PDB entry 3OJ2 | X-ray diffraction, 2.20 A resolution | chains A and C

== Chain A ==
Molecule: Heparin-binding growth factor 1
Source organism: Homo sapiens
UniProtKB: P05230 (FGF1_HUMAN); residue numbers follow UniProt; this construct covers 1-155
Chain sequence (155 residues; each row starts with the number of its first residue):
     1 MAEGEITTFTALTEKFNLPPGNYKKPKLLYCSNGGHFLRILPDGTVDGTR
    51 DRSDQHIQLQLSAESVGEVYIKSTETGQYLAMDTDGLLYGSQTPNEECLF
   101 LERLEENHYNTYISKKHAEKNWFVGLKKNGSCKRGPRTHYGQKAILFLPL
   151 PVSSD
Unresolved in the structure: 1-18, 154-155
UniProt features mapped onto this chain:
  - region: Lys127 to Lys143 (Heparin-binding)
  - motif: Lys24 to Lys27 (Nuclear localization signal)
  - binding site (heparin): Asn33
  - modified residue: Ala2 (N-acetylalanine)

== Chain C ==
Molecule: Fibroblast growth factor receptor 2
Source organism: Homo sapiens
Notes: EC 2.7.10.1
UniProtKB: P21802 (FGFR2_HUMAN); residues 140-313 carry their UniProt numbers (174 of 230 residues fall inside the UniProt entry; the rest is not from it)
Chain sequence (231 residues; each row starts with the number of its first residue):
   139 MAEDFVSENSNNKRAPYWTNTEKMEKRLHAVPAFNTVKFRCPAGGNPMPT
   189 MRWLKNGKEFKQEHRIGGYKVRNQHWSLIMESVVPSDKGNYTCVVENEYG
   239 SINHTYHLDVVERSPHRPILQAGLPANASTVVGGDVEFVCKVYSDAQPHI
   289 QWIKHVEKNGSKYGPDGLPYLKVLKHSGINSSNAEVLALFNVTEADAGEY
   339 ICKVSNYIGQANQSAWLTVLPKQQAPGREKE
Unresolved in the structure: 139-150, 360-369
Sequence notes: initiating methionine (139); engineered mutation Phe172 (Ala in P21802)
Cystine bridges: Cys179-Cys231, Cys278-Cys340
UniProt features mapped onto this chain:
  - region: Lys161 to Arg178 (Heparin-binding)
  - glycosylation (N-linked (GlcNAc...) asparagine): Asn228, Asn241, Asn265, Asn297

== Chain A / chain C interface ==
Contacting residue pairs - 61 pairs, chain A then chain C:
  Pro19(A) - Tyr281(C)
  Pro20(A) - Val280(C)
  Pro20(A) - Tyr281(C)
  Gly21(A) - Val280(C)  hydrogen bond (backbone-backbone)
  Tyr23(A) - Val280(C)
  Tyr23(A) - Ser282(C)
  Tyr23(A) - Gln285(C)
  Tyr23(A) - Pro286(C)  hydrophobic
  Tyr23(A) - Ile288(C)
  Tyr23(A) - Glu323(C)  hydrogen bond
  Lys24(A) - Glu323(C)  salt bridge
  Tyr30(A) - Lys164(C)
  Tyr30(A) - Leu166(C)  hydrogen bond (side chain-backbone)
  Tyr30(A) - His167(C)
  Tyr30(A) - Ala168(C)  hydrogen bond (side chain-backbone)
  Ser32(A) - Lys164(C)  hydrogen bond (backbone-side chain)
  Gly34(A) - Lys164(C)
  Gly35(A) - Leu166(C)
  Phe37(A) - Leu166(C)  hydrophobic
  Arg50(A) - Glu163(C)
  Arg50(A) - Arg165(C)
  Arg52(A) - Leu166(C)
  Arg52(A) - Asp247(C)  salt bridge
  Leu61(A) - Gln285(C)
  Ser62(A) - Gln285(C)
  Ala63(A) - Pro286(C)
  Ala63(A) - His287(C)  hydrogen bond (backbone-side chain)
  Ala63(A) - Ser315(C)
  Glu64(A) - His287(C)
  Glu64(A) - Ser315(C)
  Glu64(A) - Gly316(C)
  Glu64(A) - Ile317(C)  hydrogen bond (side chain-backbone)
  Val66(A) - Ser343(C)
  Val66(A) - Asn344(C)
  Val69(A) - Gln285(C)
  Tyr70(A) - Ile317(C)  hydrophobic
  Tyr79(A) - Ile317(C)
  Pro94(A) - Ile317(C)  hydrophobic
  Glu102(A) - Ala284(C)
  Glu102(A) - Gln285(C)  hydrogen bond (side chain-backbone)
  Glu102(A) - Tyr345(C)
  Arg103(A) - Tyr345(C)
  Leu104(A) - Arg251(C)
  Leu104(A) - Tyr345(C)  hydrogen bond (backbone-side chain)
  Asn107(A) - Pro170(C)
  Asn107(A) - Asn173(C)  hydrogen bond (backbone-side chain)
  His108(A) - Pro170(C)
  His108(A) - Arg251(C)  hydrogen bond (backbone-side chain)
  His108(A) - Pro253(C)
  Tyr109(A) - Ala168(C)
  Tyr109(A) - Val169(C)
  Tyr109(A) - Pro170(C)
  Tyr109(A) - Arg251(C)
  Asn110(A) - Arg251(C)  hydrogen bond
  Leu148(A) - Ala168(C)
  Leu148(A) - Val169(C)
  Leu148(A) - Pro170(C)  hydrophobic
  Leu148(A) - Val249(C)  hydrophobic
  Leu148(A) - Arg251(C)
  Pro149(A) - Arg251(C)
  Leu150(A) - Val249(C)  hydrophobic
Also at the interface, not in a pair above, chain A (34 interface residues in all): Lys27, Ser65, Gly67
Also at the interface, not in a pair above, chain C (31 interface residues in all): Ser252, Gln259, Lys279
From the paper, about this interface:
  - pairs named by the authors: Tyr23(A)-Glu323(C) (hydrogen bond), Lys24(A)-Glu323(C) (hydrogen bond)

== Summary ==
The interface between chain A and chain C involves 34 residues on one side and 31 on the other, with 12
hydrogen bonds and 2 salt bridges. Polar contacts include Lys24(A)-Glu323(C), Arg52(A)-Asp247(C) and
Tyr23(A)-Glu323(C). The paper describes hydrogen bonds between Tyr23(A) and Glu323(C) and Lys24(A) and
Glu323(C).
Here chain A is Heparin-binding growth factor 1 and chain C is Fibroblast growth factor receptor 2, both from
Homo sapiens. Entry 3OJ2 (Crystal structure of FGF1 complexed with the ectodomain of FGFR2b harboring the
A172F Pfeiffer syndrome mutation) was determined by X-ray diffraction, deposited together with 3OJV.
